7DUU - chains A and C of the 4 polymer chains in the assembly; structure by X-ray diffraction, 2.51 A resolution.

# Chain A
Name: MHC class I antigen
Organism: Homo sapiens
Reference sequence: F6IQA6 (F6IQA6_HUMAN); residues 2-274 here correspond to UniProt positions 26-298 (UniProt number = residue number + 24)
Chain sequence (273 residues; each row starts with the number of its first residue):
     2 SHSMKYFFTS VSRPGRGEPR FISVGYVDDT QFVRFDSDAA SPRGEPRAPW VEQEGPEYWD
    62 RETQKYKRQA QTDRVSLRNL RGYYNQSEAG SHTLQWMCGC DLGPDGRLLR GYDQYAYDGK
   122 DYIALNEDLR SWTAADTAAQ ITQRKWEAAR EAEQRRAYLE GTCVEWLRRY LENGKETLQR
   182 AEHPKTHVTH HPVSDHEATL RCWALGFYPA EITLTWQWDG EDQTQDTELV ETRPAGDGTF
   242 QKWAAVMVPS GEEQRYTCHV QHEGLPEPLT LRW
Cystine bridges: Cys-101/Cys-164, Cys-203/Cys-259

# Chain C
Name: Leu-asn-pro-ser-val-ala-ala-thr-leu
Organism: Hepacivirus C
Chain sequence (9 residues; row label = number of the first residue in the row):
     1 LNPSVAATL

# Interface between chain A and chain C
Pairs across the interface (43; chain A residue first):
  Tyr-7(A) with Leu-1(C), hydrogen bond (side chain-backbone); Asn-2(C), hydrogen bond (side chain-backbone); Pro-3(C)
  Phe-9(A) with Pro-3(C), hydrophobic
  Tyr-59(A) with Leu-1(C), hydrophobic
  Arg-62(A) with Leu-1(C)
  Glu-63(A) with Leu-1(C); Asn-2(C), hydrogen bond (side chain-backbone)
  Lys-66(A) with Leu-1(C); Asn-2(C), hydrogen bond (side chain-backbone); Ser-4(C); Val-5(C)
  Tyr-67(A) with Asn-2(C), hydrogen bond
  Arg-69(A) with Val-5(C)
  Gln-70(A) with Ser-4(C); Val-5(C); Ala-6(C), hydrogen bond (side chain-backbone)
  Thr-73(A) with Val-5(C); Ala-6(C); Thr-8(C)
  Ser-77(A) with Thr-8(C); Leu-9(C), hydrogen bond (side chain-backbone)
  Asn-80(A) with Thr-8(C); Leu-9(C), hydrogen bond (side chain-backbone)
  Tyr-84(A) with Leu-9(C), hydrogen bond (side chain-backbone)
  Leu-95(A) with Leu-9(C), hydrophobic
  Trp-97(A) with Pro-3(C), hydrophobic
  Cys-99(A) with Pro-3(C), hydrophobic
  Tyr-116(A) with Leu-9(C), hydrophobic
  Tyr-123(A) with Leu-9(C), hydrophobic
  Thr-143(A) with Leu-9(C), hydrogen bond (side chain-backbone)
  Trp-147(A) with Ala-7(C); Thr-8(C), hydrogen bond (side chain-backbone); Leu-9(C), hydrophobic
  Glu-152(A) with Ala-6(C); Ala-7(C), hydrogen bond (side chain-backbone)
  Arg-156(A) with Ala-6(C)
  Tyr-159(A) with Leu-1(C), hydrogen bond (side chain-backbone); Asn-2(C); Pro-3(C), hydrophobic
  Thr-163(A) with Leu-1(C)
  Trp-167(A) with Leu-1(C), hydrophobic
  Tyr-171(A) with Leu-1(C), hydrogen bond (side chain-backbone)
Other interface residues (no listed pair), chain A (30 interface residues in all): Met-5, Val-76, Leu-81, Lys-146

# In short
The interface between chain A and chain C involves 30 residues on one side and 9 on the other; the contacts
include 14 hydrogen bonds. Polar pairs include Tyr-7(A)/Leu-1(C), Tyr-7(A)/Asn-2(C) and Glu-63(A)/Asn-2(C).
Chain A is MHC class I antigen (Homo sapiens) and chain C is Leu-asn-pro-ser-val-ala-ala-thr-leu (Hepacivirus
C); the structure, Crystal structure of HLA molecule with an KIR receptor, was determined by X-ray
diffraction.
